Entry 8P0T (electron microscopy, 2.65 A resolution); this record covers chains B and C of the 28 polymer chains in the assembly.

== Chain B ==
Molecule: Family T1, proteasome alpha subunit, threonine peptidase
From: Trichomonas vaginalis G3
UniProt: A2FJV7 (A2FJV7_TRIV3); residue numbers follow UniProt; this construct covers 1-232
Sequence (232 residues; numbered 1 to 232; the number before each row is that of its first residue):
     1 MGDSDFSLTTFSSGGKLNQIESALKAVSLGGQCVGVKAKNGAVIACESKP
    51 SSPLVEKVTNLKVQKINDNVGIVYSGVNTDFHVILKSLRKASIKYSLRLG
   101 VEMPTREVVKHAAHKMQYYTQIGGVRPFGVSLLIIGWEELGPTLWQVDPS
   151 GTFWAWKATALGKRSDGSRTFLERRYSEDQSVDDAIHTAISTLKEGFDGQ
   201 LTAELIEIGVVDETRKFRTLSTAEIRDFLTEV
Unresolved in the structure: 1-2, 232

== Chain C ==
Molecule: Proteasome subunit alpha type
From: Trichomonas vaginalis G3
UniProt: A2FT79 (A2FT79_TRIV3); residue numbers follow UniProt; this construct covers 1-251
Sequence (251 residues; numbered 1 to 251; the number before each row is that of its first residue):
     1 MTYRYDAGTTTFSSDGRILQVEYAIQSINQAGTAIGVQFTNGVVLAAEKK
    51 NTGRLVDYLFPEKMAKIDGHIVTAVAGLTADANTLVDLMRTSAQKYLKTY
   101 DEQMPVEQLVRMVCDEKHSYTQYGGLRPYGVSFLIAGYDRHKGCQLYLTD
   151 PSGNFGGWKATAIGENNQTAQSILKSQYKDNMTATEAMDLTVKVLCKTLD
   201 STSLSADKLEFAVLQFREEYGPKVRILTTSEVDTLMKRYEETIKKSAEEK
   251 E
Unresolved in the structure: 1, 200-204, 240-251

== Interface between chain B and chain C ==
Pairs across the interface - 79 pairs, chain B then chain C:
  D3(B) - Y3(C)
  D5(B) - G124(C)
  D5(B) - L126(C)
  F6(B) - Y5(C)
  F6(B) - D6(C)
  F6(B) - G125(C)
  F6(B) - L126(C)
  S7(B) - G125(C)  hydrogen bond (backbone-backbone)
  S7(B) - L126(C)
  S7(B) - R127(C)
  T9(B) - R127(C)
  T10(B) - A7(C)
  T10(B) - T9(C)
  T10(B) - Q20(C)
  F11(B) - Q20(C)  hydrogen bond (backbone-side chain)
  F11(B) - Y23(C)
  F11(B) - A24(C)  hydrophobic
  F11(B) - S27(C)
  F11(B) - L78(C)  hydrophobic
  F11(B) - R127(C)
  F11(B) - P128(C)
  F11(B) - G130(C)
  S12(B) - Y23(C)
  S13(B) - Y23(C)
  S13(B) - Q26(C)  hydrogen bond (backbone-side chain)
  G14(B) - Q26(C)
  G14(B) - Q30(C)  hydrogen bond (backbone-side chain)
  G15(B) - Y23(C)
  G15(B) - Q26(C)
  G15(B) - S27(C)  hydrogen bond (backbone-side chain)
  L17(B) - L78(C)  hydrophobic
  L17(B) - R127(C)
  K37(B) - D57(C)  salt bridge
  K37(B) - L59(C)
  R106(B) - L59(C)  hydrogen bond (side chain-backbone)
  R106(B) - F60(C)
  K110(B) - R90(C)
  Q117(B) - A80(C)
  Q117(B) - D81(C)
  Q117(B) - T84(C)  hydrogen bond
  Q117(B) - R127(C)
  T120(B) - R127(C)  hydrogen bond (backbone-side chain)
  Q121(B) - Y120(C)
  Q121(B) - L126(C)
  Q121(B) - R127(C)  hydrogen bond (side chain-backbone)
  Q121(B) - P128(C)
  Q121(B) - Y129(C)
  I122(B) - L126(C)
  G123(B) - L126(C)
  T143(B) - L59(C)
  W145(B) - F60(C)  hydrophobic
  S150(B) - A80(C)
  G151(B) - A80(C)
  T152(B) - K50(C)
  T152(B) - T79(C)  hydrogen bond
  T152(B) - A80(C)
  F153(B) - F60(C)
  F153(B) - N83(C)
  W154(B) - N51(C)
  W154(B) - F60(C)  hydrophobic
  A155(B) - V56(C)
  A155(B) - D57(C)  hydrogen bond (backbone-backbone)
  A155(B) - L59(C)  hydrophobic
  A155(B) - F60(C)
  W156(B) - L55(C)
  W156(B) - V56(C)  hydrophobic
  W156(B) - D57(C)
  K157(B) - R54(C)
  K157(B) - L55(C)  hydrogen bond (backbone-backbone)
  K157(B) - V56(C)
  K157(B) - D57(C)  salt bridge
  A158(B) - L55(C)  hydrogen bond (backbone-backbone)
  R169(B) - L55(C)
  L172(B) - R54(C)
  L172(B) - L55(C)  hydrophobic
  E173(B) - R54(C)  hydrogen bond (backbone-side chain)
  E173(B) - L55(C)
  Y176(B) - R54(C)  hydrogen bond (backbone-side chain)
  Y176(B) - L55(C)  hydrophobic
Interface residues without a listed pair, chain B (38 interface residues in all): H114, T159, S177
Interface residues without a listed pair, chain C (36 interface residues in all): T2, E62

== In short ==
38 residues of chain B and 36 residues of chain C are in contact; the contacts include 15 hydrogen bonds and 2
salt bridges. Polar pairs include K37(B)-D57(C), K157(B)-D57(C) and F11(B)-Q20(C).
Chain B is Family T1, proteasome alpha subunit, threonine peptidase and chain C is Proteasome subunit alpha
type, both from Trichomonas vaginalis G3; the structure, CryoEM structure of 20S Trichomonas vaginalis
proteasome in complex with proteasome inhibitor CP-17, was determined by electron microscopy together with
8OIX from the same study.
